PDB entry 6VOG | electron microscopy, 4.35 A resolution (low resolution: residue-level contacts below are approximate; hydrogen-bond / salt-bridge calls are withheld) | chains A and D of the 9 polymer chains in the assembly

Chain A:
Protein: ATP synthase subunit alpha, chloroplastic
From: Spinacia oleracea
Notes: EC 7.1.2.2
UniProtKB: P06450 (ATPA_SPIOL); residues 1-507 here = UniProt positions 1-507
Chain sequence (507 residues; row label = number of the first residue in the row):
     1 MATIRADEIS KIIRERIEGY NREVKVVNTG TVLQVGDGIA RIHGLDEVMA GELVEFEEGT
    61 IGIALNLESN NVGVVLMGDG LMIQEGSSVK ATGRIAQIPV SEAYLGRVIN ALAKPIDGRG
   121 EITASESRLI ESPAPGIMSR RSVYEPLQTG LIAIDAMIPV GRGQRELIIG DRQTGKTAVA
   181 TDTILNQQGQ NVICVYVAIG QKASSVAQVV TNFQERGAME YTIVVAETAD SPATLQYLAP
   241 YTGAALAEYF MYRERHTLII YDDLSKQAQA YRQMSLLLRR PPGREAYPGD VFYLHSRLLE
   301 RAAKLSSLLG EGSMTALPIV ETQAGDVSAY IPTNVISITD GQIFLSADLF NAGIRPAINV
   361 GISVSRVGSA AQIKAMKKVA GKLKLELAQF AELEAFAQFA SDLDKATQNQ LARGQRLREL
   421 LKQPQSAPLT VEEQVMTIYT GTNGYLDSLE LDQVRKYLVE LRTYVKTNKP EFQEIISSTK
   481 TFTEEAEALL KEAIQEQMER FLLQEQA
Disordered / not traced: 1-7, 504-507
Ligand contacts:
  - ATP (adenosine-5'-triphosphate), molecule 1: Asp171, Arg172, Gln173, Thr174, Gly175, Lys176, Thr177, Ala178, Phe350, Arg355, Pro356, Gln423, Pro424, Gln425
  - ATP, molecule 2: Ile336, Ser337, Asp340, Val364, Ser365, Arg366

Chain D:
Protein: ATP synthase subunit beta, chloroplastic
From: Spinacia oleracea
Notes: EC 7.1.2.2
UniProtKB: P00825 (ATPB_SPIOL); residues 1-498 here = UniProt positions 1-498
Chain sequence (498 residues; each row starts with the number of its first residue):
     1 MRINPTTSDP GVSTLEKKNL GRIAQIIGPV LDVAFPPGKM PNIYNALIVK GRDTAGQPMN
    61 VTCEVQQLLG NNRVRAVAMS ATDGLTRGME VIDTGAPLSV PVGGATLGRI FNVLGEPVDN
   121 LGPVDTRTTS PIHRSAPAFT QLDTKLSIFE TGIKVVDLLA PYRRGGKIGL FGGAGVGKTV
   181 LIMELINNIA KAHGGVSVFG GVGERTREGN DLYMEMKESG VINEQNIAES KVALVYGQMN
   241 EPPGARMRVG LTALTMAEYF RDVNEQDVLL FIDNIFRFVQ AGSEVSALLG RMPSAVGYQP
   301 TLSTEMGSLQ ERITSTKEGS ITSIQAVYVP ADDLTDPAPA TTFAHLDATT VLSRGLAAKG
   361 IYPAVDPLDS TSTMLQPRIV GEEHYEIAQR VKETLQRYKE LQDIIAILGL DELSEEDRLT
   421 VARARKIERF LSQPFFVAEV FTGSPGKYVG LAETIRGFQL ILSGELDSLP EQAFYLVGNI
   481 DEATAKAMNL EMESKLKK
Disordered / not traced: 1-18, 497-498

How chain A and chain D interact:
Residue-residue contacts - 65 pairs, chain A then chain D:
  Gln34(A) with Leu68(D); Leu69(D); Gly70(D)
  Val35(A) with Leu68(D)
  Asp37(A) with Gln67(D); Arg291(D)
  Arg41(A) with Leu69(D)
  Leu81(A) with Asn42(D); Ile43(D)
  Met82(A) with Asn42(D)
  Gln84(A) with Gly38(D); Met40(D)
  Glu85(A) with Leu68(D)
  Val108(A) with Phe139(D)
  Ile116(A) with Phe139(D)
  Asp117(A) with Phe139(D)
  Arg172(A) with Phe343(D); Leu346(D); Asp347(D); Thr373(D)
  Gln173(A) with Thr373(D)
  Lys202(A) with Gln310(D); Glu311(D); Ala344(D); His345(D)
  Ala203(A) with Glu311(D)
  Ser204(A) with Arg163(D)
  Ala207(A) with Leu142(D); Thr144(D)
  Gln208(A) with Thr144(D); Leu146(D); Arg163(D)
  Thr211(A) with Thr144(D)
  Asn212(A) with Arg378(D)
  Arg216(A) with Arg378(D)
  Thr228(A) with Glu311(D)
  Ala229(A) with Ser303(D); Thr304(D); Gly307(D)
  Asp230(A) with Ala136(D)
  Lys266(A) with Ser303(D)
  Arg272(A) with Ser294(D); Ala295(D)
  Gln273(A) with Pro300(D); Thr301(D); Leu302(D); Ser303(D); Thr304(D)
  Leu276(A) with Met292(D); Pro293(D); Ser294(D); Pro300(D)
  Leu277(A) with Arg291(D); Thr301(D)
  Arg279(A) with Met292(D)
  Pro282(A) with Met292(D)
  Glu285(A) with Ala295(D)
  Ala286(A) with Ala295(D)
  Gln323(A) with Leu334(D); Thr335(D)
  Arg355(A) with Tyr385(D)
  Gln425(A) with Gln376(D); Pro377(D); Arg378(D)
  Ser426(A) with Arg378(D)
Other interface residues (no listed pair), chain A (45 interface residues in all): Leu33, Gly36, Gln201, Ser231, Gln269, Arg280, Pro281, Ala324
Other interface residues (no listed pair), chain D (48 interface residues in all): Lys39, Gln66, Thr140, Gly290, Ser308, Thr314, Ala340, Thr371, Ile379

In short:
45 residues of chain A and 48 residues of chain D are in contact. Chain A binds ATP.
Here chain A is ATP synthase subunit alpha, chloroplastic and chain D is ATP synthase subunit beta,
chloroplastic, both from Spinacia oleracea. Entry 6VOG (Chloroplast ATP synthase (O2, CF1)) was determined by
electron microscopy (same publication as 6VM1, 6VM4, 6VMB, 6VMD, 6VMG, 6VOF and 8 further entries).
